PDB entry 1D7W | X-ray diffraction, 1.90 A resolution | chains C and D of the 4 polymer chains in the assembly

# Chain C (and D)
Name: Myeloperoxidase
Source organism: Homo sapiens
Notes: EC 1.11.1.7; fragment: heavy chain; chain D of this document is another copy of the same molecule, construct and numbering; everything in this record applies to it too
Reference sequence: P05164 (PERM_HUMAN); residues 113-578 here correspond to UniProt positions 279-744 (UniProt number = residue number + 166)
Amino-acid sequence (466 residues; numbered 113 to 578; the number before each row is that of its first residue):
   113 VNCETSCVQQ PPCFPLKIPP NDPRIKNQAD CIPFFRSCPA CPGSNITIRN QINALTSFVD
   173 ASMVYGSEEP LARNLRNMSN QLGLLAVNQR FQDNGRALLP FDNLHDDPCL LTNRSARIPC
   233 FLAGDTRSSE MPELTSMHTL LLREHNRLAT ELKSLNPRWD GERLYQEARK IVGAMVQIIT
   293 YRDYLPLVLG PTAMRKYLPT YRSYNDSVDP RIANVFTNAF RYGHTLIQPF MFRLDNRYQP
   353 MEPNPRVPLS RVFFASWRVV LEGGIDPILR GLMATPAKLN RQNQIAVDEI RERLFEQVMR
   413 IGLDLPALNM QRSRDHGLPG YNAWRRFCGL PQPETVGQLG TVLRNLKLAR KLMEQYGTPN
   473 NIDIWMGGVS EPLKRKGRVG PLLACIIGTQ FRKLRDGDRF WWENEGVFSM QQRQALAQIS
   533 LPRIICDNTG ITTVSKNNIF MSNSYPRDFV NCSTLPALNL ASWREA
Construct notes: modified residue (150)
Modified / non-standard residues: Cys-150 (s-hydroxycysteine; CSO)
Curated features (UniProtKB/Swiss-Prot):
  - binding site (Ca(2+)): Thr-168, Phe-170, Asp-172, Ser-174
  - binding site (heme b): Glu-242, Met-243, His-336
  - site: Arg-239 (Transition state stabilizer)
  - modified residue: Cys-150 (Cysteine sulfenic acid (-SOH))
  - glycosylation (N-linked (GlcNAc...) asparagine): Asn-157, Asn-189, Asn-225, Asn-317, Asn-563
Disulfide bonds: Cys-115/Cys-125, Cys-119/Cys-143, Cys-221/Cys-232, Cys-440/Cys-497, Cys-538/Cys-564
Glycans and other covalent adducts: N-acetylglucosamine (NAG) linked to Asn-189, Asn-225; heme (HEM) linked to Glu-242, Met-243; glycan linked to Asn-317
Ion coordination: Ca2+: Thr-168, Phe-170, Asp-172, Ser-174 (shared with 1 residue of chain A); heme Fe: His-336 (together with cyanide ion)
Residues lining bound ligands: heme (HEM): Arg-239, Tyr-296, Thr-329, Phe-332, Arg-333, Tyr-334, Gly-335, His-336, Ile-339, Phe-365, Leu-406, Phe-407, Leu-417, Leu-420, Asn-421, Arg-424

# Interface between chain C and chain D
Cross-chain cystine bridges: Cys-153(C)/Cys-153(D)
Residue-residue contacts (8; chain C residue first):
  Ala-152(C) / Ile-158(D)
  Ala-152(C) / Thr-159(D)
  Cys-153(C) / Cys-153(D)  disulfide
  Thr-159(C) / Ala-152(D)
  Ile-160(C) / Arg-323(D)
  Ser-319(C) / Arg-438(D)  hydrogen bond
  Arg-323(C) / Ile-160(D)
  Arg-438(C) / Ser-319(D)  hydrogen bond
Also at the interface, not in a pair above, chain C (10 interface residues in all): Ser-156, Ile-158, Ile-164
Also at the interface, not in a pair above, chain D (11 interface residues in all): Ser-156, Ile-164, Asp-318

# Overview
10 residues of chain C and 11 residues of chain D are in contact, with 1 disulfide bond and 2 hydrogen bonds.
Its one hydrogen-bonded contact is Ser-319(C)/Arg-438(D). Covalently linked heme: at Glu-242(C). Covalently
linked N-acetylglucosamine: at Asn-189(C) and Asn-225(C).
Chain C and chain D are both Myeloperoxidase (Homo sapiens); the structure, Crystal structure of human
myeloperoxidase isoform C complexed with cyanide and bromide at ph 4.0, was determined by X-ray diffraction
(same publication as 1DNU, 1DNW and 1D5L).
